PDB entry 6F8Z | X-ray diffraction, 2.50 A resolution | chain A

# Chain A
Protein: Alpha-1,2-mannosidase, putative
Organism: Bacteroides thetaiotaomicron
UniProtKB: A0A174L250 (A0A174L250_BACT4); numbering as in UniProt (aligned over 19-735)
Chain sequence (727 residues; row label = number of the first residue in the row):
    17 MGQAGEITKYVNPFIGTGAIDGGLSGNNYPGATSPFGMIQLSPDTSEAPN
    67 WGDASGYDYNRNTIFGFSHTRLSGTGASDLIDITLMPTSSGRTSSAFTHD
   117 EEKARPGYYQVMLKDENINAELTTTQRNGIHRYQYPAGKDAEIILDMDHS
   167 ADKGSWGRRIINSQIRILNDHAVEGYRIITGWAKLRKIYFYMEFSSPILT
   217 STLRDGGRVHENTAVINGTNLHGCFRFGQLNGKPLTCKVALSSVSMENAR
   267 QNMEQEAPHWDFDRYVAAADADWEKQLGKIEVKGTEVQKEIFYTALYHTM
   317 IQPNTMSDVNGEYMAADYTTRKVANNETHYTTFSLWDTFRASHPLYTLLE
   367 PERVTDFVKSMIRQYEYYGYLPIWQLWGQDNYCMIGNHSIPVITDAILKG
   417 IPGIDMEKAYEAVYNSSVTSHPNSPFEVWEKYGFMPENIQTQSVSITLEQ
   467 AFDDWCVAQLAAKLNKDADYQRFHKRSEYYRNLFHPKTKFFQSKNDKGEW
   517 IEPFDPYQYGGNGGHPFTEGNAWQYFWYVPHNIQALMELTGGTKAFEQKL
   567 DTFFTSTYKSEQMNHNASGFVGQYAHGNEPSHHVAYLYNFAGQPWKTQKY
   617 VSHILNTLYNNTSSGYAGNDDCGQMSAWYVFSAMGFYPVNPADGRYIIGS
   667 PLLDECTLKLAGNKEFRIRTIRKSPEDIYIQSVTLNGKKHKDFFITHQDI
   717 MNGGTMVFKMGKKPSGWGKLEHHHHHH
Not modelled in the structure: 17-18, 577-578, 736-743
Construct notes: initiating methionine (17); expression tag (18, 736-743)
Metal / ion sites: Ca2+: G593, N594, E595, D637
Reported in the primary citation:
  - catalytic residues: E535, D637 (citing earlier work)
  - specificity-determining residues: W67, W172, W198 (proposed by the authors, not directly observed)

# In short
G593, N594, E595 and D637 coordinate Ca2+. From the paper: catalytic residues E535 and D637; specificity
determinants W67, W172 and W198.
Chain A is Alpha-1,2-mannosidase, putative (Bacteroides thetaiotaomicron); the structure, Structure of the
family GH92 alpha-mannosidase BT3130 from Bacteroides thetaiotaomicron, was determined by X-ray diffraction,
deposited together with 6F91 and 6F92.
